3O98 - chains A and B; structure by X-ray diffraction, 2.80 A resolution.

# Chain A (and B)
Molecule: Bifunctional glutathionylspermidine synthetase/amidase
Organism: Escherichia coli
Notes: EC 6.3.1.8, 3.5.1.78; chain B of this document is another copy of the same molecule, construct and numbering; everything in this record applies to it too
Reference sequence: P0AES0 (GSP_ECOLI); residue numbers follow UniProt; this construct covers 1-619
Chain sequence (619 residues; each row starts with the number of its first residue):
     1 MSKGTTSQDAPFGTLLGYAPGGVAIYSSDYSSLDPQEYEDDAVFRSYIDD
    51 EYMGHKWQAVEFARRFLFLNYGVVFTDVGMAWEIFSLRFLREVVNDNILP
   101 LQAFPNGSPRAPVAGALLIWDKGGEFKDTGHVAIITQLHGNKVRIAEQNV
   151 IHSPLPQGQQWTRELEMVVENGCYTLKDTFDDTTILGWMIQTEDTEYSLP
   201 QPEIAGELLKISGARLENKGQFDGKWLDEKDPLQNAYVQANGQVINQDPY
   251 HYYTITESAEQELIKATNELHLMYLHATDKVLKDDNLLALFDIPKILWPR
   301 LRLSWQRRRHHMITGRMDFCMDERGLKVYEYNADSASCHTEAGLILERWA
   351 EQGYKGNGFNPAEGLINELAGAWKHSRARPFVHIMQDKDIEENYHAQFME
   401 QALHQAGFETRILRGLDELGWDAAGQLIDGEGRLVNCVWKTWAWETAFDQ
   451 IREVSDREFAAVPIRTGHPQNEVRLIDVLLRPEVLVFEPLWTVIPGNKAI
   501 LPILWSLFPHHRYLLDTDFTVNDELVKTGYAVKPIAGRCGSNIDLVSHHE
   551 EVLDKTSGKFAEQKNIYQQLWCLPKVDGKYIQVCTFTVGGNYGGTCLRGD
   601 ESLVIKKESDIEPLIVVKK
Unresolved in the structure: 1-9, 33-40, 455-456, 619 (chain B: 1-9, 35-40, 619)
Differences from the reference sequence: engineered mutation Ala59 (Cys in P0AES0)
Swiss-Prot annotation at these positions:
  - region: Glu196 to Ala205 (Linker)
  - binding site (glutathionylspermidine): Gln58, Arg64, Val78 to Ala81, Asn149
  - binding site (ATP): Arg316 to Asp318, Lys498, Lys533, Cys539, Gly540, Gln568 to Trp571, Gln582, Leu603 to Ile605
  - binding site (glutathione): Arg316, Ser335, Glu392, Thr446
  - binding site (Mg(2+)): Asp318, Glu330, Asn332
  - binding site (spermidine): Glu391, Asp610
  - site: His131 (Increases nucleophilicity of active site Cys), Arg316 (Transition state stabilizer)
  - mutagenesis: Cys173 (C173A: No effect on amidase activity), Arg316 (R316E: Loss of synthetase activity), Ser335 (S335A: 3.6-fold decrease in GSH affinity, 1.6-fold decrease in spermidine activity, and 1.3-fold decrease in synthetase activity), Ser337 (S337A: No effect on GSH and spermidine affinity, but 2-fold decrease in synthetase activity), Cys338 (C338A: 10-fold decrease in GSH affinity, 5-fold decrease in spermidine activity, but no effect on synthetase activity), Glu391 (E391A: 2-fold decrease in GSH affinity, 60-fold decrease in spermidine activity, and 10-fold decrease in synthetase activity), Glu392 (E392A: 33-fold decrease in GSH affinity, 13-fold decrease in spermidine activity, and 6-fold decrease in synthetase activity), Thr441 (T441A: 3-fold decrease in GSH affinity, 21-fold decrease in spermidine activity, and 17-fold decrease in synthetase activity), Arg538 (R538A: 6-fold decrease in GSH affinity, 2.4-fold decrease in spermidine activity, and 4-fold decrease in synthetase activity), Arg598 (R598A: 10-fold increase in GSH affinity, 9-fold decrease in spermidine activity, and 15-fold decrease in synthetase activity)
Metal / ion sites: Mg2+ site 1: Asp318, Glu330 (together with ADP); Mg2+ site 2: Glu330, Asn332 (together with ADP)
Small-molecule neighbours:
  - ADP (adenosine-5'-diphosphate): Asp318, Tyr329, Glu330, Asn332, Lys498, Leu515, Ala531, Lys533, Gly537, Arg538, Cys539, Gly540, Ser541, Ile543, Leu545, Gln568, Gln569, Leu570, Trp571, Cys572, Leu573, Gln582, Leu603, Val604, Ile605
  - glutathionylspermidine (TS5): Tyr52, Met53, Gly54, His55, Gln58, Ala59, Val60, Arg64, Asp77, Val78, Gly79, Met80, Ala81, Phe126, Thr129, Gly130, His131, Asn149
From the paper describing this entry:
  - catalytic residues: His131, Glu147

# Interface between chain A and chain B
Pairs across the interface - 60 pairs, chain A then chain B:
  Leu15(A) - Ala424(B)  hydrophobic
  Leu15(A) - Gln426(B)
  Tyr18(A) - Gly425(B)
  Tyr18(A) - Gln426(B)
  Tyr18(A) - Thr466(B)
  Tyr18(A) - Arg481(B)  hydrogen bond
  Pro20(A) - Ala461(B)
  Gly21(A) - Arg300(B)  hydrogen bond (backbone-side chain)
  Gly21(A) - Ala461(B)
  Gly21(A) - Val462(B)
  Gly21(A) - Ile464(B)
  Gly21(A) - Pro482(B)
  Gly22(A) - Ile464(B)
  Gly22(A) - Pro482(B)
  Asp49(A) - Arg307(B)  salt bridge
  Phe68(A) - Leu303(B)
  Phe68(A) - Arg307(B)
  Leu69(A) - Arg300(B)  hydrogen bond (backbone-side chain)
  Asn70(A) - Pro299(B)
  Asn70(A) - Ala461(B)
  Tyr71(A) - Pro299(B)
  Tyr71(A) - Ala460(B)  hydrogen bond (side chain-backbone)
  Val94(A) - Arg302(B)
  Val94(A) - Leu303(B)  hydrophobic
  Val94(A) - Gln306(B)  hydrogen bond (backbone-side chain)
  Gly115(A) - Ala460(B)
  Gln157(A) - Ala423(B)
  Gly158(A) - Thr466(B)
  Gly158(A) - Gly467(B)
  Gln160(A) - Ile464(B)  hydrogen bond (side chain-backbone)
  Gln160(A) - Thr466(B)  hydrogen bond
  Pro299(A) - Asn70(B)
  Pro299(A) - Tyr71(B)
  Arg300(A) - Leu69(B)  hydrogen bond (side chain-backbone)
  Leu303(A) - Phe68(B)  hydrophobic
  Leu303(A) - Gly72(B)
  Leu303(A) - Val94(B)  hydrophobic
  Gln306(A) - Val94(B)
  Arg307(A) - Asp49(B)  salt bridge
  Ala423(A) - Gln157(B)
  Ala424(A) - Leu15(B)  hydrophobic
  Ala424(A) - Gly17(B)
  Gly425(A) - Tyr18(B)
  Gln426(A) - Leu15(B)
  Gln426(A) - Tyr18(B)
  Ala460(A) - Tyr71(B)  hydrogen bond (backbone-side chain)
  Ala460(A) - Ala114(B)  hydrophobic
  Ala460(A) - Gly115(B)
  Ala461(A) - Pro20(B)
  Ala461(A) - Gly21(B)
  Ala461(A) - Asn70(B)
  Val462(A) - Gly21(B)
  Ile464(A) - Gly21(B)
  Ile464(A) - Gln160(B)
  Thr466(A) - Tyr18(B)
  Thr466(A) - Gln160(B)  hydrogen bond
  Gly467(A) - Gly158(B)
  Arg481(A) - Tyr18(B)
  Pro482(A) - Gly21(B)
  Pro482(A) - Gly22(B)
Other interface residues (no listed pair), chain A (43 interface residues in all): Gly17, Gly72, Glu92, Val93, Ala114, Thr136, Ile296, Arg302, Glu458, Leu480, Glu483
Other interface residues (no listed pair), chain B (44 interface residues in all): Ile48, Phe66, Val93, Ile135, Thr136, Ile296, Glu458, Leu480

# In short
43 residues of chain A face 44 of chain B across their interface, with 10 hydrogen bonds and 2 salt bridges.
Among the polar pairs are Asp49(A)-Arg307(B), Tyr18(A)-Arg481(B) and Gly21(A)-Arg300(B). Ligands of chain A:
glutathionylspermidine and ADP. From the paper: catalytic residues His131(A) and Glu147(A).
Both chains are Bifunctional glutathionylspermidine synthetase/amidase (Escherichia coli). Entry 3O98
(Glutathionylspermidine synthetase/amidase C59A complex with ADP and Gsp) was determined by X-ray diffraction,
deposited together with 3A2Y.
